PDB entry 6DO4 | X-ray diffraction, 2.20 A resolution | chains A and C

== Chain A ==
Molecule: Kelch domain-containing protein 2
Source organism: Homo sapiens
UniProtKB: Q9Y2U9 (KLDC2_HUMAN); numbering as in UniProt (aligned over 1-362)
Amino-acid sequence (363 residues; row label = number of the first residue in the row; numbering starts at 0):
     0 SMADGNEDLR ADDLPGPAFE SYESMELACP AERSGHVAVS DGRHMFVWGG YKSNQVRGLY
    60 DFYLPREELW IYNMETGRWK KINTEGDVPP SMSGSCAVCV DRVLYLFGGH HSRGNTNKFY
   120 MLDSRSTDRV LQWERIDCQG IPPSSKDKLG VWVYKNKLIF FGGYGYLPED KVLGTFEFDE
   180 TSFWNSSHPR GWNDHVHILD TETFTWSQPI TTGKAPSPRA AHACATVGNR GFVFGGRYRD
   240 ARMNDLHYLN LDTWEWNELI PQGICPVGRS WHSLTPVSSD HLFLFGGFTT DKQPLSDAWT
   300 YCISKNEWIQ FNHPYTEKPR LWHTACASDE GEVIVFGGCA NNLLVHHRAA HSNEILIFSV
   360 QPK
Unresolved in the structure: 0-26, 53-60, 126-127, 168-169, 184-185, 360-362
Construct notes: expression tag (0)
Swiss-Prot annotation at these positions:
  - mutagenesis: Lys147 (K147A: Strongly impaired ability to recognize truncated SELENOK or cleaved USP1 with a diglycine (Gly-Gly) at the C-terminus), Phe177 (F177A: Impairs oligomerization of KLHDC2-ELOB-ELOC complex; when associated with A-182 and A-183. Impairs oligomerization of KLHDC2-ELOB-ELOC complex; when associated with K-182 and A-183), Phe182 (F182A: Impairs oligomerization of KLHDC2-ELOB-ELOC complex; when associated with A-177 and A-183; F182K: Impairs oligomerization of KLHDC2-ELOB-ELOC complex; when associated with A-177 and A-183), Trp183 (W183A: Impairs oligomerization of KLHDC2-ELOB-ELOC complex; when associated with A-177 and A-182. Impairs oligomerization of KLHDC2-ELOB-ELOC complex; when associated with A-177 and K-182), Arg189 (R189A: Does not affect ability to recognize truncated SELENOK or cleaved USP1 with a diglycine (Gly-Gly) at the C-terminus), Arg236 (R236A: Does not affect ability to recognize truncated SELENOK with a diglycine (Gly-Gly) at the C-terminus. Abolished ability to recognize cleaved USP1 with a diglycine (Gly-Gly) at the C-terminus ...), Arg241 (R241A/L/E: Abolished ability to recognize truncated SELENOK or cleaved USP1 with a diglycine (Gly-Gly) at the C-terminus ...), Ser269 (S269A: Does not affect ability to recognize truncated SELENOK with a diglycine (Gly-Gly) at the C-terminus ...)
Reported in the primary citation:
  - mutagenesis - A219L, A220L: decreased stability

== Chain C ==
Molecule: Sels C-end degron
Amino-acid sequence (6 residues; numbered 182 to 187; the number before each row is that of its first residue):
   182 GPSSGG

== Interface between chain A and chain C ==
Residue-residue contacts (24; chain A residue first):
  Tyr62(A) - Pro183(C)
  Ser92(A) - Pro183(C)
  His109(A) - Gly182(C)
  His109(A) - Pro183(C)
  Asp146(A) - Pro183(C)
  Lys147(A) - Pro183(C)  hydrogen bond (side chain-backbone)
  Lys147(A) - Ser185(C)  hydrogen bond (side chain-backbone)
  Lys147(A) - Gly187(C)
  Tyr163(A) - Ser185(C)
  Tyr163(A) - Gly186(C)
  Asp178(A) - Gly186(C)
  Arg189(A) - Gly182(C)  hydrogen bond (side chain-backbone)
  Arg189(A) - Ser185(C)
  Trp191(A) - Gly186(C)  hydrogen bond (side chain-backbone)
  Ala219(A) - Gly186(C)
  Arg236(A) - Gly186(C)
  Arg236(A) - Gly187(C)  hydrogen bond (side chain-backbone)
  Arg241(A) - Gly187(C)  hydrogen bond (side chain-backbone)
  Ser269(A) - Gly187(C)  hydrogen bond (side chain-backbone)
  Trp270(A) - Ser184(C)
  Trp270(A) - Gly187(C)
  Trp321(A) - Pro183(C)
  Leu342(A) - Ser184(C)
  Leu343(A) - Ser184(C)
Interface residues without a listed pair, chain A (19 interface residues in all): Tyr50, Ala220

== In short ==
19 residues of chain A face 6 of chain C across their interface; the contacts include 7 hydrogen bonds. Polar
pairs include Lys147(A)-Pro183(C), Lys147(A)-Ser185(C) and Arg189(A)-Gly182(C). UniProt lists 8 mutagenesis
sites on chain A. The paper reports that A219L and A220L of chain A reduce stability.
Here chain A is Kelch domain-containing protein 2 (Homo sapiens) and chain C is Sels C-end degron. Entry 6DO4
(KLHDC2 ubiquitin ligase in complex with SelS C-end degron) was determined by X-ray diffraction together with
6DO3 and 6DO5 from the same study.
